PDB entry 4GK7 | X-ray diffraction, 2.80 A resolution | chains A and B of the 34 polymer chains in the assembly

== Chain A ==
Name: Proteasome component Y7
Source organism: Saccharomyces cerevisiae
Notes: EC 3.4.25.1
UniProt: P23639 (PSA2_YEAST); residues 4-253 here correspond to UniProt positions 1-250 (UniProt number = residue number - 3)
Chain sequence (250 residues; row label = number of the first residue in the row):
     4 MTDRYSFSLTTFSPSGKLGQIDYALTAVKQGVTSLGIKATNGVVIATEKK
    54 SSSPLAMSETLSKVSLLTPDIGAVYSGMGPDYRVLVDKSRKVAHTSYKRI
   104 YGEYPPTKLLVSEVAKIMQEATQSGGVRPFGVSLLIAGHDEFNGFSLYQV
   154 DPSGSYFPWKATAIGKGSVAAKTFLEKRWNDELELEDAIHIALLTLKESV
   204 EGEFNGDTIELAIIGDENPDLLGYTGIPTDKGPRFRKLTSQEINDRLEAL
UniProt features mapped onto this chain:
  - cross-link: Lys111 (Glycyl lysine isopeptide (Lys-Gly) (interchain with G-Cter in ubiquitin))

== Chain B ==
Name: Proteasome component Y13
Source organism: Saccharomyces cerevisiae
Notes: EC 3.4.25.1
UniProt: P23638 (PSA4_YEAST); residues 4-247 here correspond to UniProt positions 2-245 (UniProt number = residue number - 2)
Chain sequence (244 residues; row label = number of the first residue in the row):
     4 GSRRYDSRTTIFSPEGRLYQVEYALESISHAGTAIGIMASDGIVLAAERK
    54 VTSTLLEQDTSTEKLYKLNDKIAVAVAGLTADAEILINTARIHAQNYLKT
   104 YNEDIPVEILVRRLSDIKQGYTQHGGLRPFGVSFIYAGYDDRYGYQLYTS
   154 NPSGNYTGWKAISVGANTSAAQTLLQMDYKDDMKVDDAIELALKTLSKTT
   204 DSSALTYDRLEFATIRKGANDGEVYQKIFKPQEIKDILVKTGIT
UniProt features mapped onto this chain:
  - cross-link (Glycyl lysine isopeptide (Lys-Gly)): Lys102 (interchain with G-Cter in ubiquitin), Lys201 (interchain with G-Cter in ubiquitin), Lys233 (interchain with G-Cter in ubiquitin)

== How chain A and chain B interact ==
Residue-residue contacts (61):
  Arg7(A) with Ser5(B)
  Tyr8(A) with Ser5(B); Tyr8(B)
  Ser9(A) with Gly128(B); Leu130(B)
  Phe10(A) with Ser5(B); Tyr8(B); Asp9(B); Gly129(B)
  Ser11(A) with Gly129(B), hydrogen bond (backbone-backbone); Leu130(B); Arg131(B), hydrogen bond (side chain-backbone)
  Thr13(A) with Arg131(B)
  Thr14(A) with Thr12(B); Gln23(B)
  Phe15(A) with Gln23(B); Tyr26(B); Ala27(B), hydrophobic; Arg131(B); Pro132(B); Gly134(B)
  Ser16(A) with Tyr26(B)
  Pro17(A) with Tyr26(B), hydrophobic; Glu29(B)
  Ser18(A) with Glu29(B)
  Gly19(A) with Tyr26(B); Ser30(B), hydrogen bond (backbone-side chain)
  Lys41(A) with Glu60(B), salt bridge
  Ser115(A) with Glu87(B)
  Lys119(A) with Ile88(B)
  Gln122(A) with Ala84(B); Asp85(B), hydrogen bond; Ile88(B); Arg131(B)
  Thr125(A) with Arg131(B), hydrogen bond (backbone-side chain)
  Gln126(A) with Tyr124(B); Leu130(B); Arg131(B), hydrogen bond (side chain-backbone); Pro132(B); Phe133(B)
  Gly128(A) with Leu130(B)
  Tyr151(A) with Thr63(B)
  Ser156(A) with Ala84(B)
  Gly157(A) with Ala84(B)
  Ser158(A) with Ala84(B)
  Tyr159(A) with Glu87(B), hydrogen bond
  Pro161(A) with Leu59(B); Glu60(B), hydrogen bond (backbone-backbone); Thr63(B)
  Trp162(A) with Ser56(B); Leu58(B); Leu59(B)
  Lys163(A) with Thr57(B), hydrogen bond (side chain-backbone); Leu58(B), hydrogen bond (backbone-backbone); Leu59(B); Glu60(B)
  Ala164(A) with Leu58(B)
  Lys175(A) with Leu58(B)
  Glu179(A) with Ser56(B); Thr57(B), hydrogen bond; Leu58(B)
Interface residues without a listed pair, chain A (34 interface residues in all): Leu21, Ser127, Phe160, Leu178
Interface residues without a listed pair, chain B (32 interface residues in all): Ser10, His33, Ser64, Leu82, Thr83

== Overview ==
34 residues of chain A face 32 of chain B across their interface, with 11 hydrogen bonds and 1 salt bridge.
Polar contacts include Lys41(A)-Glu60(B), Ser11(A)-Arg131(B) and Gly19(A)-Ser30(B).
Here chain A is Proteasome component Y7 and chain B is Proteasome component Y13, both from Saccharomyces
cerevisiae. Entry 4GK7 (yeast 20S proteasome in complex with the Syringolin-Glidobactin chimera) was
determined by X-ray diffraction.
